PDB entry 8SUB | electron microscopy, 2.89 A resolution | chains N and O of the 17 polymer chains in the assembly

# Chain N (and O)
Name: Nucleoside triphosphate hydrolase
Source organism: Escherichia coli
Notes: chain O of this document is another copy of the same molecule, construct and numbering; everything in this record applies to it too
UniProt: A0A822U1Y5 (A0A822U1Y5_ECOLX); residue numbers follow UniProt; this construct covers 1-610
Sequence (610 residues; each row starts with the number of its first residue):
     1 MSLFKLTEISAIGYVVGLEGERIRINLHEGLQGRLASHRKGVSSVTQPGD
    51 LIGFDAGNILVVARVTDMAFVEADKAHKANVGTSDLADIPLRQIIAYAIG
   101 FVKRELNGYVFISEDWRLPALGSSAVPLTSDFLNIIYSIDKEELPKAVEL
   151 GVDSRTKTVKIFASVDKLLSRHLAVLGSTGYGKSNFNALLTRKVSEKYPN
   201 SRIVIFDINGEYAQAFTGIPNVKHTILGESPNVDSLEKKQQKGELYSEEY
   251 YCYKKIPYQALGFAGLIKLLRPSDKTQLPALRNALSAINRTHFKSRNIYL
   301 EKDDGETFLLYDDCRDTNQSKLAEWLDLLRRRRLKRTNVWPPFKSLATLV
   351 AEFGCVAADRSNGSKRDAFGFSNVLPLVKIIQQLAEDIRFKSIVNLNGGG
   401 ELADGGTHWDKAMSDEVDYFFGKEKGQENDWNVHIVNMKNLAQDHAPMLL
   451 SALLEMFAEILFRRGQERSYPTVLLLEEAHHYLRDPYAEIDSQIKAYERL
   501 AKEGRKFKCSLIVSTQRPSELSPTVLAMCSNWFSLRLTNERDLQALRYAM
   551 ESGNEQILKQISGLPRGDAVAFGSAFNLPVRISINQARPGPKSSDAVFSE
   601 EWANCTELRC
Unresolved in the structure: 1-2, 72-88, 485-494, 604-610 (chain O: 1-3, 73-88, 605-610)
Bound ions: Mg2+: Ser184 (together with ADP)
Ligand contacts: ADP (adenosine-5'-diphosphate): Ser178, Thr179, Gly180, Tyr181, Gly182, Lys183, Ser184, Asn185, Arg566, Gly567, Ile584, Asn585, Gln586

# How chain N and chain O interact
Contacting residue pairs - 62 pairs, chain N then chain O:
  Arg34(N) - Ala120(O)
  Gln47(N) - Trp116(O)  hydrogen bond (side chain-backbone)
  Gln47(N) - Leu118(O)
  Thr66(N) - Gly20(O)
  Asp67(N) - Leu18(O)
  Asp67(N) - Glu19(O)
  Asp67(N) - Gly20(O)
  Met68(N) - Gly17(O)
  Met68(N) - Leu18(O)  hydrogen bond (backbone-backbone)
  Ala69(N) - Val16(O)
  Ala69(N) - Leu121(O)
  Phe70(N) - Val15(O)
  Phe70(N) - Val16(O)  hydrophobic
  Arg155(N) - Trp116(O)
  Thr179(N) - Glu551(O)
  Arg296(N) - Arg332(O)
  Asp313(N) - Arg330(O)  salt bridge
  Arg315(N) - Arg330(O)
  Ala368(N) - Lys275(O)
  Phe371(N) - Lys275(O)
  Ser372(N) - Lys275(O)
  Leu375(N) - Asp274(O)
  Leu375(N) - Lys275(O)
  Lys379(N) - Leu278(O)
  Gln382(N) - Arg282(O)
  Glu386(N) - Arg282(O)  salt bridge
  Asp387(N) - Arg499(O)  salt bridge
  Ile388(N) - Glu459(O)
  Arg389(N) - Phe462(O)
  Arg389(N) - Arg499(O)
  Arg389(N) - Glu503(O)  salt bridge
  Lys439(N) - Lys506(O)  hydrogen bond (backbone-side chain)
  Leu441(N) - Lys502(O)
  Gln443(N) - Lys502(O)
  Asp444(N) - Lys495(O)
  Asp444(N) - Arg499(O)  salt bridge
  His445(N) - Arg499(O)
  Arg517(N) - Ala549(O)
  Arg517(N) - Met550(O)
  Arg517(N) - Glu551(O)  salt bridge
  Thr538(N) - Glu551(O)  hydrogen bond (side chain-backbone)
  Thr538(N) - Gly553(O)
  Asn539(N) - Arg547(O)
  Asn539(N) - Tyr548(O)
  Asn539(N) - Met550(O)  hydrogen bond (side chain-backbone)
  Arg541(N) - Tyr548(O)  hydrogen bond (side chain-backbone)
  Gly563(N) - Asp115(O)
  Pro565(N) - Glu114(O)
  Arg581(N) - Trp116(O)
  Ala596(N) - Ser170(O)
  Phe598(N) - Asp166(O)
  Phe598(N) - Leu169(O)
  Phe598(N) - Lys508(O)
  Ser599(N) - Lys146(O)
  Ser599(N) - Asp166(O)  hydrogen bond
  Ser599(N) - Tyr198(O)
  Glu601(N) - Lys425(O)  salt bridge
  Glu601(N) - Pro471(O)
  Glu601(N) - Lys508(O)  salt bridge
  Trp602(N) - Asn200(O)
  Trp602(N) - Ser201(O)
  Trp602(N) - Pro471(O)
Also at the interface, not in a pair above, chain N (50 interface residues in all): Thr46, Pro48, Cys314, Asp316, Phe369, Gln383, Asn440, Ala442, Gln516, Arg536, Val597
Also at the interface, not in a pair above, chain O (59 interface residues in all): Ser113, Arg117, Gly122, Val194, Phe263, Ile267, Thr276, Pro279, Asn283, Val356, Ala357, Ala358, Arg463, Tyr470, Thr472, Val473, Glu498, Cys509

# In short
50 residues of chain N and 59 residues of chain O are in contact, with 7 hydrogen bonds and 8 salt bridges.
Among the polar pairs are Asp313(N)-Arg330(O), Glu386(N)-Arg282(O) and Asp387(N)-Arg499(O). Chain N binds ADP.
Chain N and chain O are both Nucleoside triphosphate hydrolase (Escherichia coli); the structure, E. coli
SIR2-HerA complex (dodecamer SIR2 pentamer HerA), was determined by electron microscopy (same publication as
8SU9, 8SUW, 8SXX, 8UAE and 8UAF).
